PDB entry 8QWR | X-ray diffraction, 1.70 A resolution | chains A and B

== Chain A (and B) ==
Protein: Cyclooctat-9-en-7-ol synthase
Organism: Streptomyces melanosporofaciens
Notes: chain B of this document is another copy of the same molecule, construct and numbering; everything in this record applies to it too
UniProt: C9K1X5 (COTB2_STRMJ); numbering as in UniProt (aligned over 1-307)
Chain sequence (318 residues; row label = number of the first residue in the row):
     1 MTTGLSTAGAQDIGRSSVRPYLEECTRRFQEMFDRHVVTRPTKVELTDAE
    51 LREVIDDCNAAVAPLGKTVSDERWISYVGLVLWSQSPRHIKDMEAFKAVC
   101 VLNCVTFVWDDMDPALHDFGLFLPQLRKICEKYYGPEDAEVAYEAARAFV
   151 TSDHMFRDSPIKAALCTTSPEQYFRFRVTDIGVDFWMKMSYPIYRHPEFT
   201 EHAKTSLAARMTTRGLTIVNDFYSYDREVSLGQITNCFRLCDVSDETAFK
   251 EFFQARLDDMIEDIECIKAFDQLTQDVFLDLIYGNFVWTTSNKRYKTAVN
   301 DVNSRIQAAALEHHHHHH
Not modelled in the structure: 1-12, 293-318 (chain B: 1-11, 293-318)
Differences from the reference sequence: engineered mutation Leu80 (Val in C9K1X5); expression tag (308-318)
Ion coordination: Na+: Thr42, Trp83, Gln85
Ligand contacts: 3-cyclohexyl-1-propylsulfonic acid (CXS): Gly135, Pro136, Glu137, Asp138, Arg195

== Interface between chain A and chain B ==
Residue-residue contacts (61):
  Glu144(A) - Lys204(B)
  Arg147(A) - Glu201(B)  salt bridge
  Arg147(A) - Lys204(B)
  Thr151(A) - Glu201(B)
  Met155(A) - Glu201(B)
  Met155(A) - His202(B)
  Phe156(A) - His202(B)
  Phe156(A) - Leu207(B)  hydrophobic
  Pro160(A) - Ala269(B)
  Ile161(A) - Ala269(B)
  Ile161(A) - Phe270(B)  hydrophobic
  Ala164(A) - Ala269(B)  hydrophobic
  Leu165(A) - Met211(B)  hydrophobic
  Leu165(A) - Cys266(B)  hydrophobic
  Thr168(A) - Glu262(B)
  Thr168(A) - Cys266(B)
  Ser169(A) - Glu262(B)
  Glu171(A) - Arg214(B)  salt bridge
  Gln172(A) - Met211(B)
  Gln172(A) - Arg214(B)
  Gln172(A) - Glu262(B)  hydrogen bond
  Gln172(A) - Asp263(B)  hydrogen bond
  Gln172(A) - Cys266(B)
  Arg175(A) - Arg210(B)  hydrogen bond (backbone-side chain)
  Arg175(A) - Met211(B)  hydrogen bond
  Arg175(A) - Arg214(B)
  Arg175(A) - Asp263(B)  salt bridge
  Val178(A) - Arg210(B)
  Thr179(A) - Thr205(B)  hydrogen bond (side chain-backbone)
  Thr179(A) - Arg210(B)  hydrogen bond
  Glu201(A) - Arg147(B)  salt bridge
  Glu201(A) - Thr151(B)
  Glu201(A) - Met155(B)
  His202(A) - Met155(B)
  His202(A) - Phe156(B)
  His202(A) - Ile161(B)
  Lys204(A) - Glu144(B)
  Lys204(A) - Arg147(B)
  Thr205(A) - Thr179(B)  hydrogen bond (backbone-side chain)
  Leu207(A) - Phe156(B)  hydrophobic
  Arg210(A) - Arg175(B)  hydrogen bond (side chain-backbone)
  Arg210(A) - Val178(B)
  Arg210(A) - Thr179(B)  hydrogen bond
  Met211(A) - Leu165(B)  hydrophobic
  Met211(A) - Gln172(B)
  Met211(A) - Arg175(B)  hydrogen bond
  Arg214(A) - Glu171(B)  salt bridge
  Arg214(A) - Gln172(B)
  Arg214(A) - Arg175(B)
  Glu262(A) - Thr168(B)
  Glu262(A) - Ser169(B)  hydrogen bond
  Glu262(A) - Gln172(B)  hydrogen bond
  Asp263(A) - Gln172(B)  hydrogen bond
  Asp263(A) - Arg175(B)  salt bridge
  Cys266(A) - Leu165(B)  hydrophobic
  Cys266(A) - Thr168(B)
  Cys266(A) - Gln172(B)
  Ala269(A) - Pro160(B)
  Ala269(A) - Ile161(B)
  Ala269(A) - Ala164(B)  hydrophobic
  Phe270(A) - Ile161(B)  hydrophobic
Interface residues without a listed pair, chain A (34 interface residues in all): Ala148, Ser152, Phe176, Lys188, Glu198
Interface residues without a listed pair, chain B (34 interface residues in all): Ala148, Ser152, Phe176, Lys188, Glu198

== Summary ==
Chain A and chain B each contribute 34 residues to their interface, with 13 hydrogen bonds and 6 salt bridges.
Polar pairs include Arg147(A)-Glu201(B), Glu171(A)-Arg214(B) and Arg175(A)-Asp263(B). Chain A binds
3-cyclohexyl-1-propylsulfonic acid. Thr42(A), Trp83(A) and Gln85(A) coordinate Na+.
Chain A and chain B are both Cyclooctat-9-en-7-ol synthase (Streptomyces melanosporofaciens); the structure,
Crystal structure of CotB2 variant V80L, was determined by X-ray diffraction (same publication as 8QWS).
